Entry 5VZV (X-ray diffraction, 1.81 A resolution); this record covers chains A and C.

Chain A (and C):
Name: E3 ubiquitin-protein ligase TRIM23
Source organism: Homo sapiens
Notes: EC 2.3.2.27; fragment: RING domain; chain C of this document is another copy of the same molecule, construct and numbering; everything in this record applies to it too
UniProtKB: P36406 (TRI23_HUMAN); residue numbers follow UniProt; this construct covers 1-123
Sequence (123 residues; numbered 1 to 123; the number before each row is that of its first residue):
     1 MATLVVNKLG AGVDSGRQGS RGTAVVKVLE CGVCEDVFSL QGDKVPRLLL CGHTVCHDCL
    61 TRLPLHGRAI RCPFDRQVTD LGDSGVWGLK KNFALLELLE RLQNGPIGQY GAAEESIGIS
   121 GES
Not modelled in the structure: 1-27, 105-123
Bound ions: Zn2+ site 1: Cys31, Cys34, Cys56, Cys59; Zn2+ site 2: Cys51, His53, Cys72, Asp75
Swiss-Prot annotation at these positions:
  - zinc finger: Cys31 to Arg76 (RING-type), Glu122 (B box-type)
  - mutagenesis: Cys34 (C34A: Loss of E3 ubiquitin-protein ligase activity), His53 (H53A: Loss of E3 ubiquitin-protein ligase activity)
Reported in the primary citation:
  - Zn2+ coordination: His53

How chain A and chain C interact:
Residue-residue contacts - 34 pairs, chain A then chain C:
  Leu29(A) - Ala94(C)
  Leu29(A) - Arg101(C)
  Glu30(A) - Arg101(C)  salt bridge
  Leu48(A) - Leu48(C)  hydrophobic
  Leu48(A) - Gly52(C)
  Leu50(A) - Lys90(C)
  Cys51(A) - Lys90(C)
  Cys51(A) - Phe93(C)
  Gly52(A) - Leu48(C)
  Gly52(A) - Lys90(C)
  Gly52(A) - Lys91(C)
  Gly52(A) - Phe93(C)
  His53(A) - Phe93(C)
  Thr54(A) - Ala94(C)
  Lys90(A) - Leu50(C)
  Lys90(A) - Cys51(C)
  Lys90(A) - Gly52(C)
  Lys91(A) - Gly52(C)
  Asn92(A) - Asn92(C)  hydrogen bond
  Phe93(A) - Cys51(C)
  Phe93(A) - Gly52(C)
  Phe93(A) - His53(C)
  Ala94(A) - Leu29(C)
  Ala94(A) - Thr54(C)
  Leu95(A) - Leu98(C)  hydrophobic
  Glu97(A) - Leu29(C)
  Leu98(A) - Leu95(C)  hydrophobic
  Leu98(A) - Leu98(C)  hydrophobic
  Leu98(A) - Leu99(C)  hydrophobic
  Leu99(A) - Leu98(C)  hydrophobic
  Arg101(A) - Val28(C)
  Arg101(A) - Leu29(C)
  Arg101(A) - Glu30(C)  salt bridge
  Leu102(A) - Leu102(C)  hydrophobic
Also at the interface, not in a pair above, chain A (20 interface residues in all): Val28
Also at the interface, not in a pair above, chain C (20 interface residues in all): Glu97

Summary:
Chain A and chain C each contribute 20 residues to their interface, with 1 hydrogen bond and 2 salt bridges.
Among the polar pairs are Glu30(A)-Arg101(C) and Asn92(A)-Asn92(C). Cys31(A), Cys34(A), Cys56(A) and Cys59(A)
form the Zn2+ site 1. Curated annotation (UniProt) lists 2 mutagenesis sites on chain A. From the paper: Zn2+
coordination by His53(A).
Both chains are E3 ubiquitin-protein ligase TRIM23 (Homo sapiens). Entry 5VZV (TRIM23 RING domain) was
determined by X-ray diffraction.
